3F8I - chains A and E of the 3 polymer chains in the assembly; structure by X-ray diffraction, 2.29 A resolution.

Chain A:
Name: E3 ubiquitin-protein ligase UHRF1
Organism: Mus musculus
Notes: fragment: YDG domain:
UniProtKB: Q8VDF2 (UHRF1_MOUSE); residue numbers follow UniProt; this construct covers 418-628
Amino-acid sequence (212 residues; each row starts with the number of its first residue):
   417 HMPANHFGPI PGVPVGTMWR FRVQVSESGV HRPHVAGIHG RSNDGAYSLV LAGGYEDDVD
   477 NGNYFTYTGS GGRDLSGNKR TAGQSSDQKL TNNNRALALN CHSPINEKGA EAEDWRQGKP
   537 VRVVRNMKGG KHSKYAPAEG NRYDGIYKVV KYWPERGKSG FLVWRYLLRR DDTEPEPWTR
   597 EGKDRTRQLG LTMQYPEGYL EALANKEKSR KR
Unresolved in the structure: 623-628
Construct notes: expression tag (417); conflict Met418 (Val in Q8VDF2)

Chain E:
Molecule: 12-nt DNA strand
Sequence (12 nucleotides; each row starts with the number of its first residue; note: 1 number in that range is skipped by the numbering (no residue carries it; nothing is unmodelled there)):
   421 GTCAGCGC
   430 ATGG

Interface between chain A and chain E:
Pairs across the interface (17):
  Arg448(A) - DT431(E)  salt bridge to the phosphate
  His450(A) - DG427(E)  base contact
  His450(A) - DC428(E)  hydrogen bond to the base
  His450(A) - DA430(E)  sugar contact
  His455(A) - DT431(E)  phosphate contact
  His455(A) - DG432(E)  salt bridge to the phosphate
  Gly456(A) - DG432(E)  sugar contact
  Arg457(A) - DG432(E)  salt bridge to the phosphate
  Arg457(A) - DG433(E)  phosphate contact
  Ser458(A) - DG433(E)  hydrogen bond to the phosphate
  Gly493(A) - DG425(E)  sugar contact
  Asn494(A) - DG425(E)  sugar contact
  Asn494(A) - DC426(E)  hydrogen bond to the phosphate
  Lys495(A) - DC426(E)  base contact
  Arg496(A) - DC426(E)  base contact
  Arg496(A) - DG427(E)  hydrogen bond to the base
  Arg496(A) - DC428(E)  base contact
Other interface residues (no listed pair), chain A (13 interface residues in all): Ala420, Val451, Asn459

In short:
13 residues of chain A and 8 residues of chain E are in contact, with 4 hydrogen bonds and 3 salt bridges.
Polar contacts include His450(A)-DC428(E), Arg496(A)-DG427(E) and Ser458(A)-DG433(E).
Here chain A is E3 ubiquitin-protein ligase UHRF1 (Mus musculus) and chain E is a 12-nt DNA strand. Entry 3F8I
(Mouse UHRF1 SRA domain bound with hemi-methylated CpG, crystal structure in space group P21) was determined
by X-ray diffraction together with 3F8J and 3FDE from the same study.
